8OT1 - chains A and C of the 12 polymer chains in the assembly; structure by electron microscopy, 2.59 A resolution.

[Chain A (and C)]
Protein: Amyloid-beta A4 protein
Source organism: Homo sapiens
Notes: chain C of this document is another copy of the same molecule, construct and numbering; everything in this record applies to it too
Reference sequence: B4DM00 (B4DM00_HUMAN); residues 1-40 here correspond to UniProt positions 430-469 (UniProt number = residue number + 429)
Sequence (40 residues; row label = number of the first residue in the row):
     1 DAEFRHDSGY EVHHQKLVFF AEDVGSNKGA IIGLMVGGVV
Disordered / not traced: 1-12
What the authors report for this chain:
  - conformationally variable residues (order/disorder transition): H13 to V40

[Interface between chain A and chain C]
Pairs across the interface - 58 pairs, chain A then chain C:
  H13(A) - H13(C)
  H14(A) - H13(C)
  H14(A) - H14(C)
  H14(A) - Q15(C)  hydrogen bond (backbone-backbone)
  Q15(A) - Q15(C)  hydrogen bond
  K16(A) - Q15(C)  hydrogen bond (backbone-backbone)
  K16(A) - K16(C)
  K16(A) - L17(C)  hydrogen bond (backbone-backbone)
  L17(A) - L17(C)
  V18(A) - L17(C)  hydrogen bond (backbone-backbone)
  V18(A) - V18(C)
  V18(A) - F19(C)  hydrogen bond (backbone-backbone)
  F19(A) - F19(C)  hydrophobic
  F20(A) - F19(C)  hydrogen bond (backbone-backbone)
  F20(A) - F20(C)  hydrophobic
  F20(A) - A21(C)  hydrogen bond (backbone-backbone)
  A21(A) - A21(C)
  E22(A) - A21(C)  hydrogen bond (backbone-backbone)
  E22(A) - E22(C)
  E22(A) - D23(C)  hydrogen bond (backbone-backbone)
  D23(A) - D23(C)
  D23(A) - V24(C)  hydrogen bond (backbone-backbone)
  D23(A) - S26(C)  hydrogen bond
  D23(A) - K28(C)  salt bridge
  V24(A) - V24(C)
  G25(A) - V24(C)  hydrogen bond (backbone-backbone)
  G25(A) - G25(C)
  G25(A) - S26(C)
  S26(A) - S26(C)
  S26(A) - N27(C)  hydrogen bond (backbone-backbone)
  S26(A) - K28(C)
  N27(A) - N27(C)  hydrogen bond (side chain-backbone)
  N27(A) - G29(C)  hydrogen bond (side chain-backbone)
  K28(A) - K28(C)
  G29(A) - K28(C)
  G29(A) - G29(C)
  A30(A) - G29(C)  hydrogen bond (backbone-backbone)
  A30(A) - A30(C)
  A30(A) - I31(C)
  I31(A) - N27(C)
  I31(A) - I31(C)
  I32(A) - I31(C)  hydrogen bond (backbone-backbone)
  I32(A) - I32(C)
  I32(A) - G33(C)  hydrogen bond (backbone-backbone)
  G33(A) - G33(C)  hydrogen bond (backbone-backbone)
  G33(A) - L34(C)  hydrogen bond (backbone-backbone)
  L34(A) - L34(C)
  M35(A) - I32(C)  hydrophobic
  M35(A) - L34(C)  hydrogen bond (backbone-backbone)
  M35(A) - M35(C)
  M35(A) - V36(C)  hydrogen bond (backbone-backbone)
  V36(A) - V36(C)
  G37(A) - V36(C)  hydrogen bond (backbone-backbone)
  G37(A) - G37(C)
  G37(A) - G38(C)
  V39(A) - G38(C)
  V39(A) - V39(C)
  V39(A) - V40(C)  hydrogen bond (backbone-backbone)
Also at the interface, not in a pair above, chain A (28 interface residues in all): G38, V40

[In short]
Chain A and chain C each contribute 28 residues to their interface; the contacts include 25 hydrogen bonds and
1 salt bridge. Polar pairs include D23(A)-K28(C), Q15(A)-Q15(C) and D23(A)-S26(C). The paper reports
conformational variability at H13(A).
Chain A and chain C are both Amyloid-beta A4 protein (Homo sapiens); the structure, unseeded Abeta(1-40)
amyloid fibril (morphology i), was determined by electron microscopy (same publication as 8OT3 and 8OT4).
